Entry 8HAN (electron microscopy, 4.20 A resolution (low resolution: residue-level contacts below are approximate; hydrogen-bond / salt-bridge calls are withheld)); this record covers chains C and I of the 11 polymer chains in the assembly.

== Chain C ==
Protein: Histone H2A type 1-B/E
Organism: Homo sapiens
Reference sequence: P04908 (H2A1B_HUMAN); residues 1-129 here correspond to UniProt positions 2-130 (UniProt number = residue number + 1)
Sequence (129 residues; each row starts with the number of its first residue):
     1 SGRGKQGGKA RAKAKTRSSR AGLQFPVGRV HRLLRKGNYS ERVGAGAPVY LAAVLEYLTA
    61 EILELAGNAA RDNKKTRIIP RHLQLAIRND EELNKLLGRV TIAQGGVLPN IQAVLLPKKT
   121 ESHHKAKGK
Disordered / not traced: 1-13, 120-129
Curated features (UniProtKB/Swiss-Prot):
  - modified residue: Ser1 (N-acetylserine), Arg3 (Citrulline), Lys5 (N6-(2-hydroxyisobutyryl)lysine), Lys9 (N6-(2-hydroxyisobutyryl)lysine), Lys13 (N6-(beta-hydroxybutyryl)lysine), Lys36 (N6-(2-hydroxyisobutyryl)lysine), Lys74 (N6-(2-hydroxyisobutyryl)lysine), Lys75 (N6-(2-hydroxyisobutyryl)lysine), Lys95 (N6-(2-hydroxyisobutyryl)lysine), Gln104 (N5-methylglutamine), Lys118 (N6-(2-hydroxyisobutyryl)lysine), Lys119 (N6-crotonyllysine), Thr120 (Phosphothreonine), Lys125 (N6-crotonyllysine)
  - cross-link (Glycyl lysine isopeptide (Lys-Gly)): Lys13 (interchain with G-Cter in ubiquitin), Lys15 (interchain with G-Cter in ubiquitin), Lys119 (interchain with G-Cter in ubiquitin)

== Chain I ==
Molecule: 180-nt DNA strand
Organism: Homo sapiens
Sequence (180 nucleotides; row label = number of the first residue in the row):
     1 ATCCGTCCGT TACCGCCATC AATATCCACC TGCAGATTCT ACCAAAAGTG TATTTGGAAA
    61 CTGCTCCATC AAAAGGCATG TTCAGCTGAA TTCAGCTGAA CATGCCTTTT GATGGAGCAG
   121 TTTCCAAATA CACTTTTGGT AGAATCTGCA GGTGGATATT GATGGCGGTA ACGGACGGAT
Disordered / not traced: 1-18, 166-180

== Interface between chain C and chain I ==
Pairs across the interface (13):
  Arg29(C) with DG138(I)
  Arg35(C) with DT129(I)
  Glu41(C) with DT129(I)
  Arg42(C) with DA128(I); DT129(I)
  Val43(C) with DA128(I); DT129(I)
  Gly44(C) with DA128(I)
  Ala45(C) with DA128(I)
  Lys75(C) with DC149(I)
  Thr76(C) with DG148(I); DC149(I)
  Arg77(C) with DG148(I)
Interface residues without a listed pair, chain C (11 interface residues in all): Thr16
Interface residues without a listed pair, chain I (7 interface residues in all): DT137, DG139

== In short ==
11 residues of chain C and 7 residues of chain I are in contact.
Here chain C is Histone H2A type 1-B/E and chain I is a 180-nt DNA strand, both from Homo sapiens. Entry 8HAN
(Cryo-EM structure of the CBP catalytic core bound to the H4K12acK16ac nucleosome, class 3) was determined by
electron microscopy (same publication as 8HAG, 8HAH, 8HAI, 8HAJ, 8HAK, 8HAL and 8HAM).
